Entry 8ODT (electron microscopy, 4.20 A resolution (low resolution: residue-level contacts below are approximate; hydrogen-bond / salt-bridge calls are withheld)); this record covers chains A and E of the 7 polymer chains in the assembly.

Chain A (and E):
Name: Tol-Pal system protein TolQ
Source organism: Escherichia coli K-12
Notes: chain E of this document is another copy of the same molecule, construct and numbering; everything in this record applies to it too
Reference sequence: P0ABU9 (TOLQ_ECOLI); residue numbers follow UniProt; this construct covers 2-230
Amino-acid sequence (230 residues; row label = number of the first residue in the row):
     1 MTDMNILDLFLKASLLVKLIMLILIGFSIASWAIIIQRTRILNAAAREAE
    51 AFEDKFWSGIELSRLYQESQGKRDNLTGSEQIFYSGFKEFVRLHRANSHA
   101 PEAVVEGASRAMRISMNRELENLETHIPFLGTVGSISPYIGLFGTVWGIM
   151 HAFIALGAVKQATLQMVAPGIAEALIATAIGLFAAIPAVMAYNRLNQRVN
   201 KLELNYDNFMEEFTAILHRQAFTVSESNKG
Differences from the reference sequence: initiating methionine (1)

Interface between chain A and chain E:
Residue-residue contacts - 26 pairs, chain A then chain E:
  Ile6(A) - Trp147(E)
  Trp57(A) - Arg110(E)
  Pro138(A) - Tyr139(E)
  Thr163(A) - Ala162(E)
  Leu164(A) - Leu156(E)
  Gln165(A) - Leu156(E)
  Gln165(A) - Val159(E)
  Gln165(A) - Lys160(E)
  Gln165(A) - Gln161(E)
  Gln165(A) - Ala162(E)
  Ala168(A) - Phe153(E)
  Ile171(A) - Phe153(E)
  Ala172(A) - Phe153(E)
  Leu175(A) - Phe153(E)
  Ala179(A) - Val146(E)
  Leu182(A) - Tyr139(E)
  Phe183(A) - Phe143(E)
  Ala185(A) - Tyr139(E)
  Ile186(A) - Tyr139(E)
  Ile186(A) - Phe143(E)
  Asn193(A) - Thr132(E)
  Gln197(A) - Thr132(E)
  Lys201(A) - Glu121(E)
  Glu212(A) - Arg110(E)
  Glu212(A) - Ile114(E)
  Arg219(A) - Leu93(E)
Interface residues without a listed pair, chain A (24 interface residues in all): Met190, Arg194, Glu211, Ala215
Interface residues without a listed pair, chain E (23 interface residues in all): Asn97, Arg113, Pro128, Phe129, Ile136, Ile140, Leu142, Gly157

In short:
24 residues of chain A face 23 of chain E across their interface.
Both chains are Tol-Pal system protein TolQ (Escherichia coli K-12). Entry 8ODT (Structure of TolQR complex
from E.coli) was determined by electron microscopy.
